PDB entry 6XNZ | electron microscopy, 3.80 A resolution | chains A and x of the 10 polymer chains in the assembly

== Chain A ==
Name: V(D)J recombination-activating protein 1
From: Mus musculus
Notes: EC 3.1.-.-, 2.3.2.27
Reference sequence: P15919 (RAG1_MOUSE); numbering as in UniProt (aligned over 261-1008)
Amino-acid sequence (750 residues; each row starts with the number of its first residue):
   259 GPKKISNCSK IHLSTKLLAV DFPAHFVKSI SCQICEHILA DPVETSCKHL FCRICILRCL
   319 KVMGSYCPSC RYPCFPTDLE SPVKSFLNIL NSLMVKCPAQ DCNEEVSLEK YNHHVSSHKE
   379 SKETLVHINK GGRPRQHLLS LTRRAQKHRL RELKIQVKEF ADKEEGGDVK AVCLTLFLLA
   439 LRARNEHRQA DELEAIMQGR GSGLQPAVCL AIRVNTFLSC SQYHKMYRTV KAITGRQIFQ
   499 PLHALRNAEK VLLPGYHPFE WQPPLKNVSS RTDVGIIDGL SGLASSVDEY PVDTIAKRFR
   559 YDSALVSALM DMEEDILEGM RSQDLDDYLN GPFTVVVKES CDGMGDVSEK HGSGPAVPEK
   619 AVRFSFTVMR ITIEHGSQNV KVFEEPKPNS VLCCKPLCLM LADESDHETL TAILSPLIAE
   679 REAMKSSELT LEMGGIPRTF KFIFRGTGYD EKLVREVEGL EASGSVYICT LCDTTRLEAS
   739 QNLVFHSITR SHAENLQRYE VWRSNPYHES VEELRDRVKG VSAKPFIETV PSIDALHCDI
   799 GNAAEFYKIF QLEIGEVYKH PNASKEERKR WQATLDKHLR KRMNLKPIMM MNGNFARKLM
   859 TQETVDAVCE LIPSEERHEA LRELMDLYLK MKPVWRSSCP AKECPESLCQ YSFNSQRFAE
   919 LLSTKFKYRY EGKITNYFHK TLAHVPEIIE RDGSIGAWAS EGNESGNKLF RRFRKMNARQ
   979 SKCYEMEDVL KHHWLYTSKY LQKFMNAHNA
Unresolved in the structure: 259-458
Sequence notes: expression tag (259-260); engineered mutation Val-649 (Glu in P15919), Met-848 (Arg in P15919)
Bound ions: Zn2+: Cys-727, Cys-730, His-937, His-942
Curated features (UniProtKB/Swiss-Prot):
  - zinc finger: Cys-290 to Arg-329 (RING-type), Leu-351 to Lys-380 (RAG1-type)
  - DNA-binding region: Gly-389 to Gln-456 (NBD)
  - binding site (Zn(2+)): Cys-266, His-270, Cys-290, Cys-293, His-295, Cys-305, His-307, Cys-310, Cys-313, Cys-325, Cys-328, Cys-355, Cys-360, His-372, His-376
  - binding site (a divalent metal cation): Asp-600, Asp-708, Glu-962
  - site: Trp-893 (Essential for DNA hairpin formation, participates in base-stacking interactions near the cleavage site)
  - mutagenesis: His-307 (H307A: Displays lower E3 ligase activity and affects the joining step of V(D)J recombination), Cys-325 (C325G: Loss of E3 ligase activity and affects the joining step of V(D)J recombination), Arg-391 (R391A: Defects in converting nicked products to hairpins; R391L: Impairs DNA-binding and hairpin formation while maintaining some nicking activity), Arg-393 (R393A: Impairs DNA-binding and hairpin formation while maintaining some nicking activity), Arg-401 (R401A: Allows robust hairpin activity), Arg-402 (R402A: Defects in converting nicked products to hairpins), Lys-405 (K405A: Reduced hairpin activity), His-406 (H406A: Allows robust hairpin activity), Arg-407 (R407A: Impairs DNA-binding and reduces hairpin formation without affecting nicking activity), Asn-443 (N443A: Impairs DNA-binding; when associated with A-445), His-445 (H445A: Impairs DNA-binding; when associated with A-443), Asp-546 (D546A: Loss of DNA-binding), 22 further mutagenesis entries in UniProt
Reported in the primary citation:
  - binding site for Target DNA top strand: Asp-600, Asp-708, Met-848
  - conformationally variable residues (side-chain flip): Met-848
  - mutagenesis - E649V/R848M: increased catalytic activity on disintegration

== Chain x ==
Molecule: 12RSS integration strand
Sequence (34 nucleotides; row label = number of the first residue in the row):
    12 GGTCGAGGTT TTTGTACAGC CTACTACCAC TGTG
Unresolved in the structure: 12-30

== Interface between chain A and chain x ==
Residue-residue contacts (23; chain A residue first):
  His-482(A) / DT36(x)  base contact
  Tyr-485(A) / DC35(x)  phosphate contact
  Lys-489(A) / DC35(x)  salt bridge to the phosphate
  Gln-495(A) / DA34(x)  hydrogen bond to the phosphate
  Pro-499(A) / DA34(x)  phosphate contact
  His-501(A) / DT33(x)  sugar contact
  His-501(A) / DA34(x)  salt bridge to the phosphate
  Ser-606(A) / DG43(x)  phosphate contact
  Lys-608(A) / DC41(x)  phosphate contact
  Lys-608(A) / DT42(x)  phosphate contact
  Lys-608(A) / DG43(x)  phosphate contact
  His-609(A) / DC41(x)  phosphate contact
  His-609(A) / DT42(x)  salt bridge to the phosphate
  Gly-610(A) / DC41(x)  phosphate contact
  Ser-611(A) / DA40(x)  phosphate contact
  Ser-611(A) / DC41(x)  phosphate contact
  Arg-972(A) / DG43(x)  salt bridge to the phosphate
  Lys-973(A) / DG43(x)  hydrogen bond to the phosphate
  Lys-973(A) / DT44(x)  salt bridge to the phosphate
  Gln-978(A) / DA40(x)  base contact
  Gln-978(A) / DC41(x)  sugar contact
  Gln-978(A) / DT42(x)  sugar contact
  Ser-979(A) / DA40(x)  base contact
Interface residues without a listed pair, chain A (16 interface residues in all): Arg-486

== In short ==
The interface between chain A and chain x involves 16 residues on one side and 9 on the other; the contacts
include 2 hydrogen bonds and 5 salt bridges. Polar pairs include Gln-495(A)/DA34(x), Lys-973(A)/DG43(x) and
Lys-489(A)/DC35(x). The paper reports a binding site for Target DNA top strand at Asp-600(A), Asp-708(A) and
Met-848(A); E649V/R848M of chain A increase catalytic activity on disintegration.
Here chain A is V(D)J recombination-activating protein 1 (Mus musculus) and chain x is 12RSS integration
strand. Entry 6XNZ (Structure of RAG1 (R848M/E649V)-RAG2-DNA Target Capture Complex) was determined by
electron microscopy (same publication as 6XNX and 6XNY).
